PDB entry 8VDP | electron microscopy, 3.40 A resolution | chain A

== Chain A ==
Molecule: Green fluorescent protein, Talin-1
From: Mus musculus
Reference sequence: chimeric construct of P42212, P26039: residues -249 to -13 from P42212 (GFP_AEQVI) positions 2-238 (UniProt number = residue number + 251); residues 1-2541 from P26039 positions 1-2541 (same numbers)
Sequence (2804 residues; numbered -262 to 2541; the number before each row is that of its first residue; numbers below 1 keep their minus sign (Met-262 is residue -262)):
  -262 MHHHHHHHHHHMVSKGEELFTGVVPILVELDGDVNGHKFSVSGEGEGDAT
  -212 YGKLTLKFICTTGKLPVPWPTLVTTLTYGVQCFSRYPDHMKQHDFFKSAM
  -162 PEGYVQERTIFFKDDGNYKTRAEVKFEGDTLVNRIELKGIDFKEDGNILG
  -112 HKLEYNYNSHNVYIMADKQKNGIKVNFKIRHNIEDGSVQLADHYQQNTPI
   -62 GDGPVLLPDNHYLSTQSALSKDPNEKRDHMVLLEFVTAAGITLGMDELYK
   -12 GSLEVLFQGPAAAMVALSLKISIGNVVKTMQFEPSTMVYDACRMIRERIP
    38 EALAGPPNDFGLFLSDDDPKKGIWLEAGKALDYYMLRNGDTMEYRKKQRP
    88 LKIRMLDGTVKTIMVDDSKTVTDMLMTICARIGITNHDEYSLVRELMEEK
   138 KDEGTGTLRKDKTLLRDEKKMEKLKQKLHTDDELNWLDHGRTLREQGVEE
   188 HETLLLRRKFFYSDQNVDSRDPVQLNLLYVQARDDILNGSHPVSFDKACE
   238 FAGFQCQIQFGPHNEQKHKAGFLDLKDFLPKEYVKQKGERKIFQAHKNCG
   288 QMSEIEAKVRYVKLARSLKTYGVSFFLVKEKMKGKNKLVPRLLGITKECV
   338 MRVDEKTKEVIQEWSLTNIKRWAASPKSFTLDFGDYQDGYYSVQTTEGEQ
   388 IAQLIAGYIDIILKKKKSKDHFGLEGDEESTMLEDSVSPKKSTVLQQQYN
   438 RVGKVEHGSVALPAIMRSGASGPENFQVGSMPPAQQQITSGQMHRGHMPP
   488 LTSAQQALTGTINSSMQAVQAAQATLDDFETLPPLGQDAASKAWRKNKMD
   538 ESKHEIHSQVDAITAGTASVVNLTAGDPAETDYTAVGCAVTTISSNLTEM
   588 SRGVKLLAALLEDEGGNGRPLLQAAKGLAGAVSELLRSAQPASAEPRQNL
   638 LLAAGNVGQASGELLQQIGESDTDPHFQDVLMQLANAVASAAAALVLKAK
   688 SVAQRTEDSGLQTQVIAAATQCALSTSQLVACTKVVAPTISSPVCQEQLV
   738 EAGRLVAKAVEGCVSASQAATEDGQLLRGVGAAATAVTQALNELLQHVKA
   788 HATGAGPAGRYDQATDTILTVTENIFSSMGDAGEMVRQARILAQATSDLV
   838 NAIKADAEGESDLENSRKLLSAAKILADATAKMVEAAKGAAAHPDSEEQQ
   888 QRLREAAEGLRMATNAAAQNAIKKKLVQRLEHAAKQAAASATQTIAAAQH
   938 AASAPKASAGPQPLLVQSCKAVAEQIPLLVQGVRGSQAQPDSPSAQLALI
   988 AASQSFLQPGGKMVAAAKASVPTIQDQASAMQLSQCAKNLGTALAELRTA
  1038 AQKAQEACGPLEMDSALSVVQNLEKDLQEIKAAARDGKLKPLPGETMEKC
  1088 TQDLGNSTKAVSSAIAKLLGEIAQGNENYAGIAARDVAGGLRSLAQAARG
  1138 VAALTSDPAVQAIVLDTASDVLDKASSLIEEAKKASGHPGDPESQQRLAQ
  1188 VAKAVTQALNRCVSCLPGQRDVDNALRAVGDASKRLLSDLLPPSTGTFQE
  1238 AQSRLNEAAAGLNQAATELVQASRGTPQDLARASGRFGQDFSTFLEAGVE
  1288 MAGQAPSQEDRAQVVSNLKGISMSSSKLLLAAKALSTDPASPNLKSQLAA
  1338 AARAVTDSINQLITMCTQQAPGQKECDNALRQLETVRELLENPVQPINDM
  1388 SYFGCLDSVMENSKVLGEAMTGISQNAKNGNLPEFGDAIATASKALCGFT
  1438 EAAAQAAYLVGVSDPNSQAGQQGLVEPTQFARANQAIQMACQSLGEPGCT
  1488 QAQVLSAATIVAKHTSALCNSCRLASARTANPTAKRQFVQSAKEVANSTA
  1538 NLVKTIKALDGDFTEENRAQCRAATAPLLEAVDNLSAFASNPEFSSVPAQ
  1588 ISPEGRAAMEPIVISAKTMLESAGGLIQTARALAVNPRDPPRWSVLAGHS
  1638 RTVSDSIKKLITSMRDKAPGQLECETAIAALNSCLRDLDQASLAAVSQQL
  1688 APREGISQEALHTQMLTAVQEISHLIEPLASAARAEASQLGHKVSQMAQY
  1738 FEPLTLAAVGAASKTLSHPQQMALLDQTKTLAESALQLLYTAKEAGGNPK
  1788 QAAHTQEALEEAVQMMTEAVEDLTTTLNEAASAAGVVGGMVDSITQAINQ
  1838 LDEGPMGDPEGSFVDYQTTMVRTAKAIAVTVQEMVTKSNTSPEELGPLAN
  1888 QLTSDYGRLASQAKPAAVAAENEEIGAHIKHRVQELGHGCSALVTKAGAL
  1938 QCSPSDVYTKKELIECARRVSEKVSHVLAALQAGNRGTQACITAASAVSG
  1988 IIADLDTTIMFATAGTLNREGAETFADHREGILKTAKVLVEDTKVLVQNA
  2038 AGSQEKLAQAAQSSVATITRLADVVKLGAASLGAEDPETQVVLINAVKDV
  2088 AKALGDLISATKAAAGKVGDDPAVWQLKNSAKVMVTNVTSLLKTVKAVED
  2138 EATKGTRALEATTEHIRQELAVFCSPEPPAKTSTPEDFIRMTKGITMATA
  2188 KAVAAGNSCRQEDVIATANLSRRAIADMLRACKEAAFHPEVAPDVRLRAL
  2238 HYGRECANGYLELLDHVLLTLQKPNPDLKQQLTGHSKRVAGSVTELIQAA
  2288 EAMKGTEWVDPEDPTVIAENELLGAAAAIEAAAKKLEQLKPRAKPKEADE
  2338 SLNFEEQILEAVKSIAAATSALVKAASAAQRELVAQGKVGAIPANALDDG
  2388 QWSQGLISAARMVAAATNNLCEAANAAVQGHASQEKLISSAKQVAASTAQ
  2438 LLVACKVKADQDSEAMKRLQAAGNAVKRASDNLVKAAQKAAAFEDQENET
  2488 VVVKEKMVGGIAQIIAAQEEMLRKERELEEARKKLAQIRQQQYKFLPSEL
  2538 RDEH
Unresolved in the structure: -262 to 207, 406-484, 2292-2541
Differences from the reference sequence: expression tag (-262 to -250); conflict Leu-187 (Phe64 in P42212), Thr-186 (Ser65 in P42212), Leu-20 (His231 in P42212), Leu639 (Gln in P26039), Asn673 (Lys in P26039), Leu1227 (Ser in P26039), Val2349 (Ala in P26039); linker (-12 to 0)
Curated features (UniProtKB/Swiss-Prot):
  - modified residue: Tyr-185 (Z: -2,3-didehydrotyrosine), Thr167 (Phosphothreonine), Ser405 (Phosphoserine), Ser425 (Phosphoserine), Ser446 (Phosphoserine), Ser620 (Phosphoserine), Ser729 (Phosphoserine), Ser1021 (Phosphoserine), Tyr1116 (Phosphotyrosine), Thr1142 (Phosphothreonine), Ser1201 (Phosphoserine), Ser1225 (Phosphoserine), Thr1263 (Phosphothreonine), Ser1323 (Phosphoserine), Ser1328 (Phosphoserine), Lys1544 (N6-acetyllysine), Ser1849 (Phosphoserine), Thr1855 (Phosphothreonine), Ser1878 (Phosphoserine), Lys2031 (N6-acetyllysine) and 2 more in UniProt
What the authors report for this chain:
  - contacts within the chain: Lys272-Glu2288

== Overview ==
The paper reports contacts within the chain involving Lys272 and Glu2288.
Chain A is Green fluorescent protein, Talin-1 (Mus musculus); the structure, Cryogenic electron microscopy
model of full-length talin without FABD, was determined by electron microscopy, deposited together with 8VDO,
8VDQ and 8VDR.
